2DUR - chain A; structure by X-ray diffraction, 1.65 A resolution.

[Chain A]
Molecule: Vesicular integral-membrane protein VIP36
Organism: Canis lupus familiaris
UniProtKB: P49256 (LMAN2_CANFA); numbering as in UniProt (aligned over 51-301)
Sequence (253 residues; row label = number of the first residue in the row):
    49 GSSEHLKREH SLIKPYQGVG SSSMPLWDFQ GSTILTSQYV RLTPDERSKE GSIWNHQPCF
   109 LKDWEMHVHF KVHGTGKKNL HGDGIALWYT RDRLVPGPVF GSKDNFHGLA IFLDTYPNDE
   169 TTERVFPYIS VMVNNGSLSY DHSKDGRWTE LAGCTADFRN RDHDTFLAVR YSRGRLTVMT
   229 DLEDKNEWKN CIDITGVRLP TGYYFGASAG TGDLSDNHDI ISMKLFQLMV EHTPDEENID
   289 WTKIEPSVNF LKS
Disordered / not traced: 49-50
Differences from the reference sequence: expression tag (49-50)
Disulfides: Cys202-Cys239
Residues lining bound ligands: Ca2+ (CA): Asp162, Tyr164, Asn166, Phe174, His190, Asp193
Reported in the primary citation:
  - conformationally variable residues (side-chain flip): Asp261

[Summary]
Bound to chain A: Ca2+. From the paper: conformational variability at Asp261.
Chain A is Vesicular integral-membrane protein VIP36 (Canis lupus familiaris); the structure, Crystal
structure of VIP36 exoplasmic/lumenal domain, Ca2+/Man2-bound form, was determined by X-ray diffraction,
deposited together with 2DUO, 2DUP, 2DUQ and 2E6V.
